PDB entry 1FIU | X-ray diffraction, 1.60 A resolution | chains I and A of the 12 polymer chains in the assembly

== Chain I ==
Molecule: 7-nt DNA strand
Sequence (7 nucleotides; numbered 5 to 11; the number before each row is that of its first residue):
     5 CCGGCGC
Bound ions: Mg2+ site 1: DC5 (together with acetic acid) (shared with 1 residue of chain B)

== Chain A ==
Molecule: Type II restriction enzyme ngomi
From: Neisseria gonorrhoeae
Notes: EC 3.1.21.4
UniProt: P31032 (T2NM_NEIGO); residue numbers follow UniProt; this construct covers 1-286
Sequence (286 residues; each row starts with the number of its first residue):
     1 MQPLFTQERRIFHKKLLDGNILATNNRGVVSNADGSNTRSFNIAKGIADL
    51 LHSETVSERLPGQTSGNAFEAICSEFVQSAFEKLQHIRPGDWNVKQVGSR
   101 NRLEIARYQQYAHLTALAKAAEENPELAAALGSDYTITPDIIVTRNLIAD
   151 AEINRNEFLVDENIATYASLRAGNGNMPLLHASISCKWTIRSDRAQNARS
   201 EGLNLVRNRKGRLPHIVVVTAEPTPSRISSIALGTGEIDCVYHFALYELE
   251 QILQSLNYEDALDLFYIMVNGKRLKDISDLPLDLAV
Differences from the reference sequence: conflict Gln2 (Asn in P31032)
Bound ions: Mg2+ site 1: Asp140 (together with acetic acid) (shared with 1 residue of chain J); Mg2+ site 2: Asp140, Cys186 (together with acetic acid) (shared with 1 residue of chain J)
Curated features (UniProtKB/Swiss-Prot):
  - binding site (Mg(2+)): Asp140, Cys186

== How chain I and chain A interact ==
Residue-residue contacts (12):
  DC5(I) - Arg191(A)  base contact
  DC5(I) - Asp193(A)  hydrogen bond to the base
  DC6(I) - Asp193(A)  hydrogen bond to the base
  DG8(I) - Gln63(A)  base contact
  DC9(I) - Gln63(A)  hydrogen bond to the base
  DG10(I) - Pro61(A)  sugar contact
  DG10(I) - Gln63(A)  sugar contact
  DG10(I) - Thr64(A)  hydrogen bond to the phosphate
  DC11(I) - Gln63(A)  sugar contact
  DC11(I) - Thr64(A)  hydrogen bond to the phosphate
  DC11(I) - Asn67(A)  phosphate contact
  DC11(I) - Arg100(A)  hydrogen bond to the phosphate

== Summary ==
The interface between chain I and chain A involves 6 residues on one side and 7 on the other, with 6 hydrogen
bonds. Polar pairs include DC5(I)-Asp193(A), DC6(I)-Asp193(A) and DC9(I)-Gln63(A). UniProt lists Mg2+-binding
residues Asp140(A) and Cys186(A) on chain A.
Chain I is a 7-nt DNA strand and chain A is Type II restriction enzyme ngomi (Neisseria gonorrhoeae); the
structure, Tetrameric restriction endonuclease ngomiv in complex with cleaved DNA, was determined by X-ray
diffraction.
